1NCB - chains N and L of the 3 polymer chains in the assembly; structure by X-ray diffraction, 2.50 A resolution.

[Chain N]
Molecule: Influenza A subtype N9 neuraminidase
Organism: Influenza A virus
Notes: EC 3.2.1.18
UniProt: P03472 (NRAM_IATRA); the construct lacks a stretch of the UniProt sequence and is renumbered around it, so the offset changes along the chain: 81-169 = UniProt 82-170; 170-333 = UniProt 172-335; 335-392 = UniProt 336-393; 394-412 = UniProt 394-412; 1 more segments
Chain sequence (389 residues; numbered 81 to 468 plus 3 insertion-coded residues; 2 numbers in that range are skipped by the numbering (no residue carries them; nothing is unmodelled there); the number before each row is that of its first residue; a row labelled like 412A-412B holds insertion residues (412A, then the next letters in order)):
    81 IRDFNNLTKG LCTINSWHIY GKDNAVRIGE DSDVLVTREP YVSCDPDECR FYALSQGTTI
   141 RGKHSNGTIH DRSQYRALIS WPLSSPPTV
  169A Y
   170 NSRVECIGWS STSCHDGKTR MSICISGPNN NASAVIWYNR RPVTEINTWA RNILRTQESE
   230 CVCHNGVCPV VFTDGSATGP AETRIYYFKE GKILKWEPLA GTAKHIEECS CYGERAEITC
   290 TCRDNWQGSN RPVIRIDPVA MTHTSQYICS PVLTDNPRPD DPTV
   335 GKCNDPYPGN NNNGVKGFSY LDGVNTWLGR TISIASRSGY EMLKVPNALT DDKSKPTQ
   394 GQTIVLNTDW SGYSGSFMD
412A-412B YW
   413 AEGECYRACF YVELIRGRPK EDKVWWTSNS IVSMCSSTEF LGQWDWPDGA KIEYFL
Construct notes: conflict Asp-329 (Asn331 in P03472)
Disulfides: Cys-92/Cys-417, Cys-124/Cys-129, Cys-175/Cys-193, Cys-183/Cys-230, Cys-232/Cys-237, Cys-278/Cys-291, Cys-280/Cys-289, Cys-318/Cys-337, Cys-421/Cys-447
Glycans and other covalent adducts: N-acetylglucosamine (NAG) linked to Asn-86, Asn-146; glycan linked to Asn-200
Bound ions: Ca2+: Asp-293, Gly-297, Asp-324, Asn-347

[Chain L]
Molecule: IGG2A-kappa NC41 fab (light chain)
Organism: Mus musculus
Notes: antibody fragment or engineered binder
Chain sequence (214 residues; each row starts with the number of its first residue):
     1 DIVMTQSPKF MSTSVGDRVT ITCKASQDVS TAVVWYQQKP GQSPKLLIYW ASTRHIGVPD
    61 RFAGSGSGTD YTLTISSVQA EDLALYYCQQ HYSPPWTFGG GTKLEIKRAD AAPTVSIFPP
   121 SSEQLTSGGA SVVCFLNNFY PKDINVKWKI DGSERQNGVL NSWTDQDSKD STYSMSSTLT
   181 LTKDEYERHN SYTCEATHKT STSPIVKSFN RNEC
Construct notes: conflict Thr-20 (Ser in Y11589), Ile-21 (Val in Y11589), Asp-28 (Ile in Y11589), 18 further conflict positions vs the reference (Y11589) not listed
Disulfides: Cys-23/Cys-88, Cys-134/Cys-194

[How chain N and chain L interact]
Residue-residue contacts (16; chain N residue first):
  Pro-326(N) / Trp-50(L)
  Arg-327(N) / Tyr-49(L)  hydrogen bond (backbone-side chain)
  Pro-328(N) / Tyr-49(L)
  Pro-328(N) / Thr-53(L)
  Asp-329(N) / Ile-56(L)
  Gly-343(N) / Thr-53(L)
  Asn-344(N) / Trp-50(L)
  Asn-344(N) / Thr-53(L)  hydrogen bond
  Asn-347(N) / Trp-50(L)
  Ile-368(N) / Tyr-49(L)
  Ala-369(N) / Trp-50(L)  hydrogen bond (backbone-side chain)
  Pro-431(N) / Tyr-92(L)
  Pro-431(N) / Ser-93(L)
  Lys-432(N) / His-91(L)  hydrogen bond (side chain-backbone)
  Lys-432(N) / Tyr-92(L)
  Lys-432(N) / Pro-94(L)
Other interface residues (no listed pair), chain N (12 interface residues in all): Asp-434
Other interface residues (no listed pair), chain L (10 interface residues in all): Ser-52, Trp-96

[Summary]
12 residues of chain N and 10 residues of chain L are in contact; the contacts include 4 hydrogen bonds. Among
the polar pairs are Arg-327(N)/Tyr-49(L), Asn-344(N)/Thr-53(L) and Ala-369(N)/Trp-50(L). N-acetylglucosamine
is covalently linked to Asn-86(N), Asn-146(N) and Asn-200(N). Asp-293(N), Gly-297(N), Asp-324(N) and
Asn-347(N) coordinate Ca2+.
Here chain N is Influenza A subtype N9 neuraminidase (Influenza A virus) and chain L is IGG2A-kappa NC41 fab
(light chain) (Mus musculus). Entry 1NCB (Crystal structures of two mutant neuraminidase-antibody complexes
with amino acid substitutions in the interface) was determined by X-ray diffraction (same publication as
1NCC).
